8YNQ - chains C and D; structure by X-ray diffraction, 2.45 A resolution.

# Chain C (and D)
Protein: ATP-grasp peptide ligase
Organism: Streptomyces albogriseolus 1-36
Notes: chain D of this document is another copy of the same molecule, construct and numbering; everything in this record applies to it too
Amino-acid sequence (448 residues; row label = number of the first residue in the row):
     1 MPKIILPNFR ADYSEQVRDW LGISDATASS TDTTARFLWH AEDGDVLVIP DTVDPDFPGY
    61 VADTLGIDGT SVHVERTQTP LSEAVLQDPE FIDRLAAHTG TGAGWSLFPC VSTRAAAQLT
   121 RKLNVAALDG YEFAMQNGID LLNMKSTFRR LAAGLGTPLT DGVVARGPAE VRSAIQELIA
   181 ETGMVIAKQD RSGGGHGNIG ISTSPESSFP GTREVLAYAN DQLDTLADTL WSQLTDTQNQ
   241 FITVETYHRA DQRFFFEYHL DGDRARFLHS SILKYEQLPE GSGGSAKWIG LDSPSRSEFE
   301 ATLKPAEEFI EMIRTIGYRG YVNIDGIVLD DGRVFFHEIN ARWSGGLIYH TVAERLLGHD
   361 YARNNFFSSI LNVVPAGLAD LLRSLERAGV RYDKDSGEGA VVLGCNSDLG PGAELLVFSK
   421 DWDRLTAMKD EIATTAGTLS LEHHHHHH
Unresolved in the structure: 1-28, 441-448 (chain D: 1-29, 281-284, 441-448)
Ligand contacts:
  - AMP-PNP (ANP; phosphoaminophosphonic acid-adenylate ester), molecule 1: Thr34, Phe37, Asp45, Val46, Leu47, Val48, Leu81, Gly104, Trp105, Ser106, Leu107, Phe108, Pro109, Cys110, Trp343
  - AMP-PNP (ANP), molecule 2: Lys145, Thr160, Ile186, Lys188, Ser192, Gly193, Gly194, Gly195, Asn198, Pro210, Gly211, Glu245, Thr246, Tyr247, His248, Arg253, Leu273, Tyr275, Asp325, Ile327, His337, Glu338, Asn340, Arg342

# Interface between chain C and chain D
Residue-residue contacts - 47 pairs, chain C then chain D:
  Arg114(C) - Val163(D)
  Glu132(C) - Ala153(D)
  Phe133(C) - Arg150(D)
  Phe133(C) - Ala153(D)
  Phe133(C) - Gly154(D)
  Gln136(C) - Arg149(D)  hydrogen bond
  Gln136(C) - Arg150(D)  hydrogen bond (backbone-side chain)
  Gln136(C) - Ala153(D)
  Gln136(C) - Gly162(D)  hydrogen bond (side chain-backbone)
  Gln136(C) - Val164(D)
  Asn137(C) - Arg150(D)  hydrogen bond (backbone-side chain)
  Asn137(C) - Arg166(D)  hydrogen bond
  Asp140(C) - Arg150(D)  salt bridge
  Asp140(C) - Phe241(D)
  Leu141(C) - Arg150(D)
  Arg149(C) - Gln136(D)  hydrogen bond
  Arg150(C) - Phe133(D)
  Arg150(C) - Gln136(D)  hydrogen bond (side chain-backbone)
  Arg150(C) - Asn137(D)  hydrogen bond (side chain-backbone)
  Arg150(C) - Gly138(D)
  Arg150(C) - Leu141(D)
  Leu151(C) - Ile316(D)
  Ala153(C) - Glu132(D)
  Ala153(C) - Phe133(D)
  Ala153(C) - Gln136(D)
  Gly154(C) - Phe133(D)
  Gly154(C) - Ile316(D)
  Gly154(C) - Gly317(D)
  Leu155(C) - Ile316(D)
  Gly162(C) - Gln136(D)  hydrogen bond (backbone-side chain)
  Val163(C) - Arg114(D)
  Val163(C) - Gln136(D)
  Val164(C) - Gln136(D)  hydrogen bond (backbone-side chain)
  Val164(C) - Asn137(D)  hydrogen bond (backbone-side chain)
  Arg166(C) - Glu83(D)  salt bridge
  Arg166(C) - Arg114(D)
  Arg166(C) - Asn137(D)  hydrogen bond
  Glu170(C) - Arg114(D)  salt bridge
  Thr237(C) - Thr237(D)
  Thr237(C) - Gln240(D)
  Gln240(C) - Thr237(D)
  Phe241(C) - Arg191(D)
  Thr315(C) - Met312(D)
  Ile316(C) - Gly154(D)
  Ile316(C) - Leu155(D)  hydrogen bond (backbone-backbone)
  Ile316(C) - Met312(D)  hydrophobic
  Gly317(C) - Gly154(D)
Other interface residues (no listed pair), chain C (27 interface residues in all): Gly138, Thr147, Met312
Other interface residues (no listed pair), chain D (28 interface residues in all): Asp140, Leu151, Gln238, Thr315

# Summary
The interface between chain C and chain D involves 27 residues on one side and 28 on the other; the contacts
include 13 hydrogen bonds and 3 salt bridges. Polar pairs include Asp140(C)-Arg150(D), Arg166(C)-Glu83(D) and
Glu170(C)-Arg114(D). Ligands of chain C: AMP-PNP.
Both chains are ATP-grasp peptide ligase (Streptomyces albogriseolus 1-36). Entry 8YNQ (ATP-grasp peptide
ligase from Streptomyces) was determined by X-ray diffraction together with 8YND from the same study.
